Entry 6VMZ (X-ray diffraction, 2.20 A resolution); this record covers chains B and D of the 6 polymer chains in the assembly.

Chain B (and D):
Protein: Hemagglutinin
From: Influenza A virus (A/chicken/Vietnam/30/2003(H5N1))
Notes: fragment: C-terminal domain; chain D of this document is another copy of the same molecule, construct and numbering; everything in this record applies to it too
UniProt: Q1KHK7 (Q1KHK7_9INFA); residues 1-175 here correspond to UniProt positions 347-521 (UniProt number = residue number + 346)
Amino-acid sequence (181 residues; each row starts with the number of its first residue):
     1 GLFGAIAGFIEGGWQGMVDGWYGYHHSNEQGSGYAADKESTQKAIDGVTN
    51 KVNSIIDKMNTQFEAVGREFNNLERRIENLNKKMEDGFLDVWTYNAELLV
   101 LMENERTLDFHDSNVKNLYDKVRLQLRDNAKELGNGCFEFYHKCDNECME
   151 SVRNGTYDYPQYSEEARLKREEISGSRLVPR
Disordered / not traced: 175-181
Differences from the reference sequence: expression tag (176-181)
Cystine bridges: Cys144-Cys148
Residues lining bound ligands: R3P (2,6-dichloro-N-[1-(propan-2-yl)piperidin-4-yl]benzamide): Val18, Asp19, Gly20, Trp21, Ile45, Val48, Thr49, Val52
What the authors report for this chain:
  - binding site for R3P: Trp21, Ile45, Thr49
  - mutagenesis - Q42A, N53A: unchanged binding to R3P
  - mutagenesis - I45A, T49A, V52A: decreased binding to R3P

Chain B / chain D interface:
Residue-residue contacts (42; chain B residue first):
  Phe3(B) - Leu2(D)
  Lys58(B) - Tyr94(D)
  Lys58(B) - Glu97(D)  salt bridge
  Met59(B) - Tyr94(D)
  Thr61(B) - Asp90(D)
  Val66(B) - Asn79(D)
  Val66(B) - Lys83(D)
  Arg68(B) - Arg76(D)
  Arg68(B) - Asn79(D)
  Arg68(B) - Leu80(D)
  Arg68(B) - Lys83(D)
  Glu69(B) - Arg76(D)  hydrogen bond (backbone-side chain)
  Phe70(B) - Arg76(D)
  Glu74(B) - Arg76(D)  salt bridge
  Leu80(B) - Leu80(D)  hydrophobic
  Asn81(B) - Leu80(D)
  Met84(B) - Leu80(D)  hydrophobic
  Met84(B) - Met84(D)  hydrophobic
  Phe88(B) - Met84(D)
  Phe88(B) - Gly87(D)
  Phe88(B) - Phe88(D)
  Val91(B) - Val91(D)  hydrophobic
  Trp92(B) - Val91(D)
  Trp92(B) - Tyr94(D)  hydrophobic
  Asn95(B) - Tyr94(D)
  Leu99(B) - Tyr94(D)
  Met102(B) - Met102(D)  hydrophobic
  Arg106(B) - Glu105(D)  salt bridge
  Arg106(B) - Arg106(D)
  Arg106(B) - Asp109(D)  salt bridge
  Ser113(B) - Leu2(D)  hydrogen bond (side chain-backbone)
  Asn117(B) - Gly1(D)  hydrogen bond (side chain-backbone)
  Asn117(B) - Leu2(D)
  Asn117(B) - Gly4(D)
  Leu124(B) - Phe9(D)  hydrophobic
  Leu124(B) - Gly134(D)
  Arg127(B) - Lys131(D)
  Arg127(B) - Glu132(D)
  Arg167(B) - Glu172(D)  hydrogen bond (side chain-backbone)
  Arg167(B) - Ile173(D)  hydrogen bond (side chain-backbone)
  Arg167(B) - Ser174(D)
  Glu171(B) - Ser174(D)
Interface residues without a listed pair, chain B (32 interface residues in all): Phe63, Glu64, Ile77, Glu103, Phe110, Asp128, Arg170
Interface residues without a listed pair, chain D (32 interface residues in all): Phe3, Ile77, Asn95, Leu98, Leu101, Leu133, Glu171

Summary:
The chain B/chain D interface involves 32 residues from each chain; the contacts include 5 hydrogen bonds and
4 salt bridges. Polar contacts include Lys58(B)-Glu97(D), Glu74(B)-Arg76(D) and Arg106(B)-Glu105(D). From the
paper: a binding site for R3P at Trp21(B), Ile45(B) and Thr49(B); I45A, T49A and V52A of chain B reduce
binding to R3P; 5 substitutions were tested in all.
Both chains are Hemagglutinin (Influenza A virus (A/chicken/Vietnam/30/2003(H5N1))). Entry 6VMZ (Crystal
Structure of a H5N1 influenza virus hemagglutinin with CBS1117) was determined by X-ray diffraction.
